7A3O - chains A and H of the 3 polymer chains in the assembly; structure by X-ray diffraction, 2.80 A resolution.

Chain A:
Molecule: Core protein
Organism: Dengue virus 1
Notes: EC 3.4.21.91, 3.6.1.15, 3.6.4.13
UniProtKB: Q9II02 (Q9II02_9FLAV); residues 1-395 here correspond to UniProt positions 281-675 (UniProt number = residue number + 280)
Chain sequence (432 residues; row label = number of the first residue in the row):
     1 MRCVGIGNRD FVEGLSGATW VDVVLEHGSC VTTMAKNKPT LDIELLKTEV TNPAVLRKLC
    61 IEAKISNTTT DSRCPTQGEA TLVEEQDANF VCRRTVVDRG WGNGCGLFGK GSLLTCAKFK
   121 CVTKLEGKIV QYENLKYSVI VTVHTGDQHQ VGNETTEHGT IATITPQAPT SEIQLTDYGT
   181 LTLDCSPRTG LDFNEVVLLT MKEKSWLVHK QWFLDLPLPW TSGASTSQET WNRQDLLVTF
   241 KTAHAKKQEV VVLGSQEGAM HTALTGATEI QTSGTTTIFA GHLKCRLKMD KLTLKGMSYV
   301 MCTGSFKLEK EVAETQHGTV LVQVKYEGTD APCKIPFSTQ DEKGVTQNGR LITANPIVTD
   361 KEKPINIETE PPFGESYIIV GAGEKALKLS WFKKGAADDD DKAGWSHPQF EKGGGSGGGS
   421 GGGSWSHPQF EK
Not modelled in the structure: 152-159, 271-275, 342-344, 381-382, 396-432
Disulfides: Cys3-Cys30, Cys60-Cys121, Cys74-Cys105, Cys92-Cys116, Cys185-Cys285, Cys302-Cys333
Covalently attached groups: glycan linked to Asn67
Differences from the reference sequence: expression tag (396-432)
What the authors report for this chain:
  - post-translational modification sites: Asn67

Chain H:
Molecule: Single chain variable fragment (scFv) from antibody EDE1 C10
Organism: Homo sapiens
Notes: antibody fragment or engineered binder
Chain sequence (144 residues; numbered -1 to 127 plus 15 insertion-coded residues; the number before each row is that of its first residue; a row labelled like 82A-82C holds insertion residues (82A, then the next letters in order); numbers below 1 keep their minus sign (Met-1 is residue -1)):
    -1 MAEVQLVESG AEVKKPGASV KVSCKASGYT FTSYAMHWVR QAPGQRLEWM GWIN
   52A A
    53 GNGNTKYSQK FQDRVTITRD TSASTAYMEL
82A-82C SSL
    83 RSEDTAIYYC ARDKVDDY
100A-100K GDYWFPTLWYF
   101 DYWGQGTLVT VSSGTGGSGG GGSGGGG
Not modelled in the structure: -1 to 0, 113-127
Disulfides: Cys22-Cys92

Chain A / chain H interface:
Pairs across the interface (5; chain A residue first):
  Arg2(A) with Asp99(H), salt bridge
  Glu44(A) with Tyr100(H), hydrogen bond
  Leu46(A) with Asp99(H)
  His149(A) with Trp100I(H)
  Val151(A) with Asp101(H)
Also at the interface, not in a pair above, chain A (6 interface residues in all): Ile140

Overview:
6 residues of chain A and 4 residues of chain H are in contact; the contacts include 1 hydrogen bond and 1
salt bridge. Polar pairs include Arg2(A)-Asp99(H) and Glu44(A)-Tyr100(H). N-acetylglucosamine is covalently
linked to Asn67(A). The paper reports a modification site at Asn67(A).
Here chain A is Core protein (Dengue virus 1) and chain H is Single chain variable fragment (scFv) from
antibody EDE1 C10 (Homo sapiens). Entry 7A3O (Crystal structure of dengue 1 virus envelope glycoprotein in
complex with the scFv fragment of the ...) was determined by X-ray diffraction, deposited together with 7A3N,
7A3P, 7A3Q and 7A3U.
